6IBZ - chain A; structure by X-ray diffraction, 2.44 A resolution.

# Chain A
Protein: 6-phosphofructo-2-kinase/fructose-2,6-bisphosphatase 3
Organism: Homo sapiens
Notes: EC 2.7.1.105, 3.1.3.46
Reference sequence: Q16875 (F263_HUMAN); residues 3-446 here correspond to UniProt positions 4-447 (UniProt number = residue number + 1)
Sequence (431 residues; row label = number of the first residue in the row; note: 13 numbers in that range are skipped by the numbering (no residue carries them; nothing is unmodelled there)):
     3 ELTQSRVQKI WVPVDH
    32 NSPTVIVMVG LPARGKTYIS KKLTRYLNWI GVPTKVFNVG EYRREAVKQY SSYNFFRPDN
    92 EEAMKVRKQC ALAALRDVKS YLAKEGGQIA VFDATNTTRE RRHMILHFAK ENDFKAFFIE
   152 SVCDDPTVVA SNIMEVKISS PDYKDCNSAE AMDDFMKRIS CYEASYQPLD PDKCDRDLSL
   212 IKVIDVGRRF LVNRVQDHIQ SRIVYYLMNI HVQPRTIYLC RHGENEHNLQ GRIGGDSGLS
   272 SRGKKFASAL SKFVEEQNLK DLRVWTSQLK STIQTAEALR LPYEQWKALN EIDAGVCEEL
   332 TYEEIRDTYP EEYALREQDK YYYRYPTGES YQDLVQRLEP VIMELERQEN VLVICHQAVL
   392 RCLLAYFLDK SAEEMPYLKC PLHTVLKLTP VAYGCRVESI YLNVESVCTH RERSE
Residues lining bound ligands:
  - 6-O-phosphono-beta-D-fructofuranose (F6P): Arg-252, Asn-259, Arg-263, Ile-264, Gly-265, Glu-322, Ile-323, Tyr-333, Arg-347, Lys-351, Tyr-356, Tyr-362, His-387, Gln-388, Ala-389, Arg-392, Thr-440
  - citrate anion (FLC): Val-70, Gly-71, Arg-74, Phe-87, Arg-98, Ala-125, Thr-126, Arg-132, Arg-189, Tyr-193
  - HAW (2-[[8-(1-methylindol-6-yl)quinoxalin-6-yl]amino]-N-(pyrimidin-5-ylmethyl)benzenesulfonamide): Ala-44, Arg-45, Gly-46, Tyr-49, Ile-50, Ser-152, Cys-154, Val-159, Asn-163, Glu-166, Val-167, Val-214, Val-217, Gly-218, Phe-221, Leu-238, Ile-241, His-242, Val-243, Ala-423, Tyr-424
Curated features (UniProtKB/Swiss-Prot):
  - active site: Asp-124, Cys-154, His-253 (Tele-phosphohistidine intermediate), Glu-322 (Proton donor/acceptor)
  - binding site (ATP): Gly-41 to Tyr-49, Asn-163 to Lys-168, Tyr-344 to Arg-347, Gln-388 to Arg-392, Tyr-424
  - binding site (beta-D-fructose 6-phosphate): Arg-74, Arg-98, Thr-126, Arg-132, Lys-168, Arg-189, Tyr-193
  - binding site (beta-D-fructose 2,6-bisphosphate): Arg-252, Asn-259, Gly-265, Tyr-333, Arg-347, Lys-351, Tyr-362, Gln-388, Arg-392
  - site (Transition state stabilizer): Arg-252, Asn-259, His-387

# Overview
Chain A binds citrate anion, compound HAW and 6-O-phosphono-beta-D-fructofuranose. UniProt lists 4 active-site
residues, 25 ATP-binding residues, 7 beta-D-fructose 6-phosphate-binding residues and 9 beta-D-fructose
2,6-bisphosphate-binding residues.
Chain A is 6-phosphofructo-2-kinase/fructose-2,6-bisphosphatase 3 (Homo sapiens); the structure, Human PFKFB3
in complex with a N-Aryl 6-Aminoquinoxaline inhibitor 7, was determined by X-ray diffraction (same publication
as 6IBX, 6IBY and 6IC0).
